PDB entry 1QHY | X-ray diffraction, 2.60 A resolution | chain A

[Chain A]
Name: Chloramphenicol phosphotransferase
Organism: Streptomyces venezuelae
Notes: EC 2.7.1.-
UniProt: Q56148 (CPT_STRVL); numbering as in UniProt (aligned over 1-178)
Amino-acid sequence (178 residues; numbered 1 to 178; the number before each row is that of its first residue):
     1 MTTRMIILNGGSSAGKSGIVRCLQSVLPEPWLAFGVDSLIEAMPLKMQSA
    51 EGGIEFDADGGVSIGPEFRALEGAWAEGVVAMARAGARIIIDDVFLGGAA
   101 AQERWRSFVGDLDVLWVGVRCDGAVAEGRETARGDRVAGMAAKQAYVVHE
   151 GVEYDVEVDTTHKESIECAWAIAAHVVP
Ion coordination: Mg2+: Ser17, Asp92 (together with ATP-gamma-S)
Small-molecule neighbours:
  - ATP-gamma-S (AGS; phosphothiophosphoric acid-adenylate ester): Gly11, Ser12, Ser13, Ala14, Gly15, Lys16, Ser17, Gly18, Asp37, Val94, Arg129, Arg133, Arg136, Thr160, Lys163, Glu164, Ser165
  - chloramphenicol (CLM), molecule 1: Ser12, Val36, Asp37, Ile40, Ile54, Phe56, Val62, Ile64, Asp93, Val94, Leu96, Arg136, Met140, Gln144
  - chloramphenicol (CLM), molecule 2: Pro28, Glu29, Pro30, Pro44, Lys46, Met47, Ser49, Ala50, Glu51, Glu67
From the paper describing this entry:
  - binding site for ATP-gamma-S: Arg136
  - conformationally variable residues (loop rearrangement): Arg136
  - Mg2+ coordination: Ser17, Asp92
  - binding site for chloramphenicol: Pro30, Val36, Lys46, Ala50, Ile54, Phe56, Val94, Leu96, Arg136, Met140
  - catalytic residues: Ser12, Lys16, Ser17, Asp37, Arg133, Arg136 (proposed by the authors, not directly observed)
  - catalytic residues: Asp92
  - self-association interface (contacts with another copy of this molecule): Gly18, Arg21, Cys22, Pro30, Trp31, Leu32, Ala33, Phe34, Leu39, Ala42, Met43, Pro44, Met47, Leu71, Ala74, Trp75, Gly78, Val79, Ala81, Met82, Ala85, Ala87, Val125, Arg129, Ala132, Arg133, Gly134, Thr161, Ile166
  - binding site for sulfate ion: Glu51

[Summary]
Chain A binds ATP-gamma-S and chloramphenicol. The Mg2+ site is built by Ser17 and Asp92. The paper reports
catalytic residues Ser12, Lys16 and Ser17 among others; a binding site for chloramphenicol at Pro30, Val36 and
Lys46 among others.
Chain A is Chloramphenicol phosphotransferase (Streptomyces venezuelae); the structure, Chloramphenicol
phosphotransferase from streptomyces venezuelae in complex with atpgammas and chloramphenicol, was determined
by X-ray diffraction together with 1QHN, 1QHS and 1QHX from the same study.
